6CNC - chains R and S of the 21 polymer chains in the assembly; structure by electron microscopy, 4.10 A resolution (low resolution: residue-level contacts below are approximate; hydrogen-bond / salt-bridge calls are withheld).

Chain R:
Molecule: Transcription factor IIIB 70 kDa subunit, TATA-box-binding protein
Organism: Saccharomyces cerevisiae (strain ATCC 204508 / S288c)
Reference sequence: chimeric construct of P29056, P13393: residues 1-382 from P29056 (TF3B_YEAST) positions 1-382 (same numbers); residues 387-566 from P13393 positions 61-240 (UniProt number = residue number - 326); residues 578-736 from P29056 (TF3B_YEAST) positions 438-596 (UniProt number = residue number - 140)
Amino-acid sequence (736 residues; numbered 1 to 736; the number before each row is that of its first residue):
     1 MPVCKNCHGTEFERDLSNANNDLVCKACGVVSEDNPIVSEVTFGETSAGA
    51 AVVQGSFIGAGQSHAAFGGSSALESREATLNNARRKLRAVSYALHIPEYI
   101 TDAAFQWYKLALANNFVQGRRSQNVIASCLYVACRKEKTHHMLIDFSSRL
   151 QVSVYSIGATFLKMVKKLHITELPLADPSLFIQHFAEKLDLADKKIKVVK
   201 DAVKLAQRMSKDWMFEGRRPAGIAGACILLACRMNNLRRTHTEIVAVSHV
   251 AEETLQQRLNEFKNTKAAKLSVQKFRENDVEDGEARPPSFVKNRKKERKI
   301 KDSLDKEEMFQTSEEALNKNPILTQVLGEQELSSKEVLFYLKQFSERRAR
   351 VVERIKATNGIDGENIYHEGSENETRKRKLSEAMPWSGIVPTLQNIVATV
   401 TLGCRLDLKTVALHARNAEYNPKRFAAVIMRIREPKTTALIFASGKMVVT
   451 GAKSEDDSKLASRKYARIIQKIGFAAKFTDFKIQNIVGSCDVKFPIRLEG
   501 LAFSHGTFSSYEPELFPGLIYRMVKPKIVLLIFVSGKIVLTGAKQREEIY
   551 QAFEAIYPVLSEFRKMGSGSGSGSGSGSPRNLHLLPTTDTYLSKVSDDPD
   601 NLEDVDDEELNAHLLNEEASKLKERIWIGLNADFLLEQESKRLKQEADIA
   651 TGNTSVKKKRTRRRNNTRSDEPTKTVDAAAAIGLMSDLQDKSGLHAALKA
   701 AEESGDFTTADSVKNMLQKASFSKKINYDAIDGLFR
Unresolved in the structure: 42-71, 298-386, 567-575, 651-736
Construct notes: linker (383-386, 567-577); engineered mutation Ser578 (Cys438 in P29056)
Ion coordination: Zn2+: Cys4, Cys7, Cys25, Cys28
Swiss-Prot annotation at these positions:
  - zinc finger: Met1 to Glu33 (TFIIB-type)
  - binding site (Zn(2+)): Cys4, Cys7, Cys25, Cys28
  - modified residue: Ser381 (Phosphoserine)

Chain S:
Molecule: Transcription factor TFIIIB component B''
Organism: Saccharomyces cerevisiae (strain ATCC 204508 / S288c)
Reference sequence: P46678 (TFC5_YEAST); the construct has insertions or renumbered stretches relative to UniProt, so the offset changes along the chain: -39 to 276 = UniProt 1-316; 360-594 = UniProt 360-594
Amino-acid sequence (594 residues; row label = number of the first residue in the row; note: 40 numbers in that range are skipped by the numbering (no residue carries them; nothing is unmodelled there); numbers below 1 keep their minus sign (Met-39 is residue -39); X marks 43 residues of unknown identity (built as UNK)):
   -39 MSSIVNKSGTRFAPKVRQRRAATGGTPTPKPRTPQLFIPESKEIEEDNSD
    11 NDKGVDENETAIVEKPSLVGERSLEGFTLTGTNGHDNEIGDEGPIDASTQ
    61 NPKADVIEDNVTLKPAPLQTHRDQKVPRSSRLASLSKDNESRPSFKPSFL
   111 DSSSNSNGTARRLSTISNKLPKKIRLGSITENDMNLKTFKRHRVLGKPSS
   161 AKKPAGAHRISIVSKISPPTAMTDSLDRNEFSSETSTSREADENENYVIS
   211 KVKDIPKKVRDGESAKYFIDEENFTMAELCKPNFPIGQISENFEKSKMAK
   261 KAKLEKRRHLRELRMRXXXXXXXXXXXXXXXXXXXXXXXXXXXXXXXXXX
   311 XXXXXXXXX
   360 TAIQLKLNPDGTMAIDEETMVVDRHKNASIENEYKEKVDENPFANLYNYG
   410 SYGRGSYTDPWTVEEMIKFYKALSMWGTDFNLISQLYPYRSRKQVKAKFV
   460 NEEKKRPILIELALRSKLPPNFDEYCCEIKKNIGTVADFNEKLIELQNEH
   510 KHHMKEIEEAKNTAKEEDQTAQRLNDANLNKKGSGGIMTNDLKVYRKTEV
   560 VLGTIDDLKRKKLKERNNDDNEDNEGSEEEPEIDQ
Unresolved in the structure: -39 to 276, 534-594
Swiss-Prot annotation at these positions:
  - modified residue (Phosphoserine): Ser9, Ser138

Interface between chain R and chain S:
Pairs across the interface (60):
  Met142(R) with Tyr408(S)
  Ile144(R) with Asn407(S); Tyr408(S)
  Ser148(R) with Tyr406(S)
  Leu150(R) with Tyr411(S)
  Gln151(R) with Tyr411(S)
  Val152(R) with Tyr411(S)
  Ser153(R) with Tyr411(S)
  Val154(R) with Tyr408(S)
  Arg219(R) with Tyr408(S)
  Val245(R) with Leu405(S)
  Ala246(R) with Phe402(S); Leu405(S)
  His249(R) with Tyr406(S); Asn407(S)
  Val250(R) with Asn407(S)
  Ala251(R) with Asn407(S)
  Arg416(R) with Gly436(S); Thr437(S); Lys476(S)
  Asn417(R) with Thr437(S)
  Ala418(R) with Thr437(S); Asp438(S)
  Glu419(R) with Asp438(S); Phe439(S); Asn440(S); Arg451(S)
  Arg424(R) with Arg451(S)
  Arg431(R) with Lys455(S)
  Arg433(R) with Glu470(S); Leu473(S); Arg474(S)
  Lys436(R) with Glu462(S)
  Glu514(R) with Tyr408(S)
  Leu622(R) with Glu483(S); Glu487(S)
  Lys623(R) with Trp435(S)
  Arg625(R) with Ile492(S); Thr494(S); Val495(S); Ala496(S)
  Ile626(R) with Leu441(S); Glu487(S); Ile492(S)
  Ile628(R) with Val495(S); Asn499(S)
  Gly629(R) with Val495(S)
  Leu630(R) with Asn440(S); Gln444(S); Lys490(S)
  Leu636(R) with Leu502(S); Gln506(S)
  Glu639(R) with Ile503(S); Gln506(S)
  Ser640(R) with Gln506(S)
  Leu643(R) with Gln506(S); Lys510(S)
  Glu646(R) with Lys510(S)
  Ala647(R) with Met513(S)
  Ala650(R) with Lys520(S)
Interface residues without a listed pair, chain R (56 interface residues in all): Leu191, Arg233, Asn236, Leu237, Arg238, Arg239, Thr240, His241, Thr242, Glu243, Gln256, Leu259, Asn260, Lys263, Val272, Gln273, Lys274, Ala632, Ile649
Interface residues without a listed pair, chain S (39 interface residues in all): Ser410, Gly412, Gly493, Lys514

Overview:
56 residues of chain R and 39 residues of chain S are in contact. Cys4(R), Cys7(R), Cys25(R) and Cys28(R) form
the Zn2+ site. Curated annotation (UniProt) lists 4 Zn2+-binding residues on chain R.
Here chain R is Transcription factor IIIB 70 kDa subunit, TATA-box-binding protein and chain S is
Transcription factor TFIIIB component B'', both from Saccharomyces cerevisiae (strain ATCC 204508 / S288c).
Entry 6CNC (Yeast RNA polymerase III open complex) was determined by electron microscopy, deposited together
with 6CNB, 6CND and 6CNF.
